2X2C - chains O and Q of the 10 polymer chains in the assembly; structure by X-ray diffraction, 2.41 A resolution.

[Chain O (and Q)]
Name: Peptidyl-prolyl cis-trans isomerase A
Organism: Homo sapiens
Notes: EC 5.2.1.8; chain Q of this document is another copy of the same molecule, construct and numbering; everything in this record applies to it too
UniProt: P62937 (PPIA_HUMAN); residues 1-165 here = UniProt positions 1-165
Sequence (165 residues; each row starts with the number of its first residue):
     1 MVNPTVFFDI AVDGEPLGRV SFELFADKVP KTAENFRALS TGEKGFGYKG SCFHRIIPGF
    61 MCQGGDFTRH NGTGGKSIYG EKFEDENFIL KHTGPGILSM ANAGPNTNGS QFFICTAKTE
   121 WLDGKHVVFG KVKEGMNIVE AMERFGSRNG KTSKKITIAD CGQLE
Modified positions: Lys125 (n(6)-acetyllysine; ALY)
Swiss-Prot annotation at these positions:
  - modified residue: Met1 (N-acetylmethionine), Val2 (N-acetylvaline), Lys28 (N6-acetyllysine), Lys44 (N6-acetyllysine), Lys76 (N6-acetyllysine), Ser77 (Phosphoserine), Lys82 (N6-acetyllysine), Thr93 (Phosphothreonine), Lys125 (N6-acetyllysine), Lys131 (N6-acetyllysine), Lys133 (N6-acetyllysine)
  - glycosylation: Asn108 (N-linked (GlcNAc...) asparagine)
  - cross-link (Glycyl lysine isopeptide (Lys-Gly)): Lys28 (interchain with G-Cter in SUMO2), Lys82 (interchain with G-Cter in SUMO2)
  - mutagenesis: Arg55 (R55A: Loss of peptidyl-prolyl cis-trans isomerase activity. No loss of its interaction with BSG/CD147 or its ability to induce leukocyte chemotaxis. No effect on its interaction with MAP3K5/ASK1 ...), Phe60 (F60A: Loss of ability to stimulate MAPK/ERK phosphorylation), Arg69 (R69A: No effect on peptidyl-prolyl cis-trans isomerase activity. Reduced interaction with BSG/CD147 and ability to induce leukocyte chemotaxis), His70 (H70A: No effect on peptidyl-prolyl cis-trans isomerase activity. Reduced interaction with BSG/CD147 and ability to induce leukocyte chemotaxis), Thr107 (T107A: No effect on peptidyl-prolyl cis-trans isomerase activity. Reduced interaction with BSG/CD147 and ability to induce leukocyte chemotaxis), Phe113 (F113A: Reduced ability to stimulate MAPK/ERK phosphorylation), Trp121 (W121A: 200-fold decrease of sensitivity to CsA. Reduced ability to stimulate MAPK/ERK phosphorylation; W121E: Loss of peptidyl-prolyl cis-trans isomerase activity ...), Lys125 (K125Q: Acetylation-mimetic mutant; no effect on its interaction with TARDBP; K125R: Loss of acetylation and interaction with TARDBP), His126 (H126A: Loss of peptidyl-prolyl cis-trans isomerase activity and interaction with HCV NS5A. Loss of ability to stimulate MAPK/ERK phosphorylation)
Reported in the primary citation:
  - post-translational modification sites: Lys125
  - binding site for Cyclosporin A: Lys125

[How chain O and chain Q interact]
Residue-residue contacts - 11 pairs, chain O then chain Q:
  Gly59(O) with Met1(Q), hydrogen bond (backbone-backbone)
  Ala117(O) with Met1(Q)
  Glu120(O) with Lys28(Q), salt bridge; Ile89(Q)
  Trp121(O) with Met1(Q), hydrophobic; Asp27(Q); Lys28(Q); Pro30(Q)
  Lys125(O) with Glu86(Q)
  Arg148(O) with Glu34(Q), salt bridge; Arg37(Q)
Also at the interface, not in a pair above, chain Q (11 interface residues in all): Ala26, Glu43, Asn87

[In short]
Chain O and chain Q form an interface of 6 and 11 residues respectively; the contacts include 1 hydrogen bond
and 2 salt bridges. Among the polar pairs are Glu120(O)-Lys28(Q), Arg148(O)-Glu34(Q) and Gly59(O)-Met1(Q).
From UniProt: 9 mutagenesis sites on chain O. From the paper: a binding site for Cyclosporin A at Lys125(O); a
modification site at Lys125(O).
Chain O and chain Q are both Peptidyl-prolyl cis-trans isomerase A (Homo sapiens); the structure,
acetyl-CypA:cyclosporine complex, was determined by X-ray diffraction together with 2X25, 2X2A and 2X2D from
the same study.
